8KBX - chains A and B; structure by electron microscopy, 3.23 A resolution.

== Chain A ==
Protein: WD repeat domain phosphoinositide-interacting protein 4
Source organism: Homo sapiens
UniProtKB: Q9Y484 (WIPI4_HUMAN); residue numbers follow UniProt; this construct covers 1-360
Sequence (360 residues; each row starts with the number of its first residue):
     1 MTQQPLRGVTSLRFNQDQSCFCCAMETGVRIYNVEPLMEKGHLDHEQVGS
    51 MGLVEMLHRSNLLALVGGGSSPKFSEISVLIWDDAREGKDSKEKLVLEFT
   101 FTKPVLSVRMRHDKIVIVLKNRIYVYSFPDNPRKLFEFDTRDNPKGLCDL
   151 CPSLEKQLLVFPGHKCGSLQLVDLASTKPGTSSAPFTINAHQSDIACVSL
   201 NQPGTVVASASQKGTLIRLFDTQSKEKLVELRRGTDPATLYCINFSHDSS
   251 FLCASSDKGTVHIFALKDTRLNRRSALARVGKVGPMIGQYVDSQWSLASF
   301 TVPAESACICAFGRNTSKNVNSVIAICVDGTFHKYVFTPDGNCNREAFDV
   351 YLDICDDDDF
Swiss-Prot annotation at these positions:
  - motif: Leu-231 to Gly-234 (L/FRRG motif)
  - natural variant: Arg-7 to Phe-360 (deletion: In NBIA5), Ala-208 (A208D: In NBIA5; uncertain significance)
  - mutagenesis: Asn-15 (N15A: Decreased interaction with ATG2A. Loss of interaction with ATG2A; when associated with A-17), Gln-16 (Q16A: No effect on interaction with ATG2A), Asp-17 (D17A: Decreased interaction with ATG2A. Loss of interaction with ATG2A; when associated with A-15), Glu-55 (E55A: No effect on interaction with ATG2A), Arg-109 (R109A: No effect on interaction with ATG2A), Arg-111 (R111A: No effect on interaction with ATG2A), His-112 (H112A: No effect on interaction with ATG2A), Asp-113 (D113A: Loss of interaction with AMPK. No effect on interaction with ATG2A), Lys-114 (K114A: No effect on interaction with ATG2A), Arg-232 to Arg-233 (No effect on interaction with ATG2A)

== Chain B ==
Protein: Autophagy-related protein 2 homolog A
Source organism: Homo sapiens
UniProtKB: Q2TAZ0 (ATG2A_HUMAN); numbering as in UniProt (aligned over 1-1938)
Sequence (1938 residues; row label = number of the first residue in the row):
     1 MSRWLWPWSNCVKERVCRYLLHHYLGHFFQEHLSLDQLSLDLYKGSVALR
    51 DIHLEIWSVNEVLESMESPLELVEGFVGSIEVAVPWAALLTDHCTVRVSG
   101 LQLTLQPRRGPAPGAADSQSWASCMTTSLQLAQECLRDGLPEPSEPPQPL
   151 EGLEMFAQTIETVLRRIKVTFLDTVVRVEHSPGDGERGVAVEVRVQRLEY
   201 CDEAVRDPSQAPPVDVHQPPAFLHKLLQLAGVRLHYEELPAQEEPPEPPL
   251 QIGSCSGYMELMVKLKQNEAFPGPKLEVAGQLGSLHLLLTPRQLQQLQEL
   301 LSAVSLTDHEGLADKLNKSRPLGAEDLWLIEQDLNQQLQAGAVAEPLSPD
   351 PLTNPLLNLDNTDLFFSMAGLTSSVASALSELSLSDVDLASSVRSDMASR
   401 RLSAQAHPAGKMAPNPLLDTMRPDSLLKMTLGGVTLTLLQTSAPSSGPPD
   451 LATHFFTEFDATKDGPFGSRDFHHLRPRFQRACPCSHVRLTGTAVQLSWE
   501 LRTGSRGRRTTSMEVHFGQLEVLECLWPRGTSEPEYTEILTFPGTLGSQA
   551 SARPCAHLRHTQILRRVPKSRPRRSVACHCHSELALDLANFQADVELGAL
   601 DRLAALLRLATVPAEPPAGLLTEPLPAMEQQTVFRLSAPRATLRLRFPIA
   651 DLRPEPDPWAGQAVRAEQLRLELSEPQFRSELSSGPGPPVPTHLELTCSD
   701 LHGIYEDGGKPPVPCLRVSKALDPKSTGRKYFLPQVVVTVNPQSSSTQWE
   751 VAPEKGEELELSVESPCELREPEPSPFSSKRTMYETEEMVIPGDPEEMRT
   801 FQSRTLALSRCSLEVILPSVHIFLPSKEVYESIYNRINNDLLMWEPADLL
   851 PTPDPAAQPSGFPGPSGFWHDSFKMCKSAFKLANCFDLTPDSDSDDEDAH
   901 FFSVGASGGPQAAAPEAPSLHLQSTFSTLVTVLKGRITALCETKDEGGKR
   951 LEAVHGELVLDMEHGTLFSVSQYCGQPGLGYFCLEAEKATLYHRAAVDDY
  1001 PLPSHLDLPSFAPPAQLAPTIYPSEEGVTERGASGRKGQGRGPHMLSTAV
  1051 RIHLDPHKNVKEFLVTLRLHKATLRHYMALPEQSWHSQLLEFLDVLDDPV
  1101 LGYLPPTVITILHTHLFSCSVDYRPLYLPVRVLITAETFTLSSNIIMDTS
  1151 TFLLRFILDDSALYLSDKCEVETLDLRRDYVCVLDVDLLELVIKTWKGST
  1201 EGKLSQPLFELRCSNNVVHVHSCADSCALLVNLLQYVMSTGDLHPPPRPP
  1251 SPTEIAGQKLSESPASLPSCPPVETALINQRDLADALLDTERSLRELAQP
  1301 SGGHLPQASPISVYLFPGERSGAPPPSPPVGGPAGSLGSCSEEKEDEREE
  1351 EGDGDTLDSDEFCILDAPGLGIPPRDGEPVVTQLHPGPIVVRDGYFSRPI
  1401 GSTDLLRAPAHFPVPSTRVVLREVSLVWHLYGGRDFGPHPGHRARTGLSG
  1451 PRSSPSRCSGPNRPQNSWRTQGGSGRQHHVLMEIQLSKVSFQHEVYPAEP
  1501 ATGPAAPSQELEERPLSRQVFIVQELEVRDRLASSQINKFLYLHTSERMP
  1551 RRAHSNMLTIKALHVAPTTNLGGPECCLRVSLMPLRLNVDQDALFFLKDF
  1601 FTSLVAGINPVVPGETSAEARPETRAQPSSPLEGQAEGVETTGSQEAPGG
  1651 GHSPSPPDQQPIYFREFRFTSEVPIWLDYHGKHVTMDQVGTFAGLLIGLA
  1701 QLNCSELKLKRLCCRHGLLGVDKVLGYALNEWLQDIRKNQLPGLLGGVGP
  1751 MHSVVQLFQGFRDLLWLPIEQYRKDGRLMRGLQRGAASFGSSTASAALEL
  1801 SNRLVQAIQATAETVYDILSPAAPVSRSLQDKRSARRLRRGQQPADLREG
  1851 VAKAYDTVREGILDTAQTICDVASRGHEQKGLTGAVGGVIRQLPPTVVKP
  1901 LILATEATSSLLGGMRNQIVPDAHKDHALKWRSDSAQD
Unresolved in the structure: 1-172, 204-220, 268-274, 305-423, 441-450, 464-483, 505-507, 527-534, 546-552, 571-576, 617-628, 654-660, 708-711, 747-793, 850-923, 940-957, 996-1015, 1025-1041, 1198-1202, 1238-1415, 1430-1478, 1497-1513, 1543-1554, 1566-1575, 1615-1664, 1679-1690, 1701-1704, 1736-1938
Swiss-Prot annotation at these positions:
  - modified residue (Phosphoserine): Ser-765, Ser-878, Ser-892, Ser-894, Ser-1266, Ser-1301, Ser-1309, Ser-1402
  - mutagenesis: Leu-54 (L54R: In Mutant 1; abolished lipid transfer activity; when associated with R-82, E-101, R-167, E-171, R-193, R-200, E-223, R-285, R-304 and R-328), Ile-80 (I80E: In Mutant 2; abolished lipid transfer activity; when associated with D-103, K-167, R-171, E-193, K-259, E-285 and R-304), Val-82 (V82R: In Mutant 1; abolished lipid transfer activity; when associated with R-54, E-101, R-167, E-171, R-193, R-200, E-223, R-285, R-304 and R-328), Leu-101 (L101E: In Mutant 1; abolished lipid transfer activity; when associated with R-54, R-82, R-167, E-171, R-193, R-200, E-223, R-285, R-304 and R-328), Leu-103 (L103D: In Mutant 2; abolished lipid transfer activity; when associated with E-80,K-167, R-171, E-193, K-259, E-285 and R-304), Ile-167 (I167K: In Mutant 2; abolished lipid transfer activity; when associated with E-80, D-103, R-171, E-193, K-259, E-285 and R-304; I167R: In Mutant 1; abolished lipid transfer activity ...), Phe-171 (F171E: In Mutant 1; abolished lipid transfer activity; when associated with R-54, R-82, E-101, R-167, R-193, R-200, E-223, R-285, R-304 and R-328; F171R: In Mutant 2 ...), Val-193 (V193E: In Mutant 2; abolished lipid transfer activity; when associated with E-80, D-103, K-167, R-171, K-259, E-285 and R-304; V193R: In Mutant 1; abolished lipid transfer activity ...), Tyr-200 (Y200R: In Mutant 1; abolished lipid transfer activity; when associated with R-54, R-82, E-101, R-167, E-171, R-193, E-223, R-285, R-304 and R-328), Leu-223 (L223E: In Mutant 1; abolished lipid transfer activity; when associated with R-54, R-82, E-101, R-167, E-171, R-193, R-200, R-285, R-304 and R-328), Met-259 (M259K: In Mutant 2; abolished lipid transfer activity; when associated with E-80, D-103, K-167, R-171, E-193, E-285 and R-304), Leu-285 (L285E: In Mutant 2; abolished lipid transfer activity; when associated with E-80, D-103, K-167, R-171, E-193, K-259 and R-304; L285R: In Mutant 1; abolished lipid transfer activity ...), 7 further mutagenesis entries in UniProt
From the paper describing this entry:
  - contacts within the chain: Leu-671/Leu-696 (hydrophobic contact), Leu-603/Phe-678

== Chain A / chain B interface ==
Contacting residue pairs - 8 pairs, chain A then chain B:
  Glu-87(A) / Leu-1709(B)
  Glu-87(A) / Arg-1711(B)
  Glu-87(A) / Leu-1712(B)
  Gly-88(A) / Thr-1670(B)
  Lys-89(A) / Leu-1578(B)
  Lys-89(A) / Arg-1579(B)
  Lys-89(A) / Arg-1668(B)
  Lys-89(A) / Thr-1670(B)
Also at the interface, not in a pair above, chain B (9 interface residues in all): Lys-1710, Cys-1713

== Overview ==
3 residues of chain A and 9 residues of chain B are in contact. Curated annotation (UniProt) lists 11
mutagenesis sites on chain A; 19 mutagenesis sites on chain B. From the paper: contacts within the chain
involving Leu-671(B), Leu-696(B) and Phe-678(B) among others.
Here chain A is WD repeat domain phosphoinositide-interacting protein 4 and chain B is Autophagy-related
protein 2 homolog A, both from Homo sapiens. Entry 8KBX (Cryo-EM structure of human ATG2A-WIPI4 complex) was
determined by electron microscopy (same publication as 8Y1L, 8KBY, 8KBZ and 8KC3).
